Entry 4W5I (X-ray diffraction, 1.95 A resolution); this record covers chain A.

Chain A:
Name: Tankyrase-2
From: Homo sapiens
Notes: EC 2.4.2.30
UniProtKB: Q9H2K2 (TNKS2_HUMAN); numbering as in UniProt (aligned over 952-1162)
Chain sequence (240 residues; numbered 923 to 1162; the number before each row is that of its first residue):
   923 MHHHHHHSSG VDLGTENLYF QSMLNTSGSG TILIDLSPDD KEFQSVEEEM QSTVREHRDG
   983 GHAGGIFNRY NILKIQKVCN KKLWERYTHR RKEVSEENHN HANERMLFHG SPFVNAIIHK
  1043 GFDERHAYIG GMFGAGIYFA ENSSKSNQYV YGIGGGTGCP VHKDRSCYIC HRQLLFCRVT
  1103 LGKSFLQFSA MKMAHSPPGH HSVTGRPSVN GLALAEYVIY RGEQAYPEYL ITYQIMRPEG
Unresolved in the structure: 923-951, 1113-1114, 1162
Construct notes: initiating methionine (923); expression tag (924-951)
Metal / ion sites: Zn2+: Cys-1081, His-1084, Cys-1089, Cys-1092
Residues lining bound ligands: 1-methyl-7-phenyl-1 (3GX; 1-methyl-7-phenyl-2,3,4,6-tetrahydro-1,6-naphthyridin-5(1H)-one): Phe-1030, His-1031, Gly-1032, Ser-1033, Pro-1034, His-1048, Ala-1049, Tyr-1050, Tyr-1060, Phe-1061, Ala-1062, Lys-1067, Ser-1068, Tyr-1071, Ile-1075, Glu-1138
UniProt features mapped onto this chain:
  - binding site (Zn(2+)): Cys-1081, His-1084, Cys-1089, Cys-1092
From the paper describing this entry:
  - binding site for 1-methyl-7-phenyl-1: Gly-1032, Ser-1068, Tyr-1071
  - conformationally variable residues: Phe-1035
  - binding site for 1-methyl-7-phenyl-1: Lys-1067 (proposed by the authors, not directly observed)

Summary:
Ligands of chain A: 1-methyl-7-phenyl-1. Cys-1081, His-1084, Cys-1089 and Cys-1092 form the Zn2+ site. Curated
annotation (UniProt) lists 4 Zn2+-binding residues. The paper reports a binding site for 1-methyl-7-phenyl-1
at Gly-1032, Ser-1068 and Tyr-1071 among others; conformational variability at Phe-1035.
Chain A is Tankyrase-2 (Homo sapiens); the structure, Crystal structure of human tankyrase 2 in complex with
1-methyl-7-phenyl-1,2,3,4,5,6-hexahydro-1,6- naphthyridin-5-one, was determined by X-ray diffraction together
with 4UX4 from the same study.
